5HE3 - chains B and G of the 3 polymer chains in the assembly; structure by X-ray diffraction, 2.74 A resolution.

# Chain B
Protein: Guanine nucleotide-binding protein G(I)/G(S)/G(T) subunit beta-1
Organism: Homo sapiens
Reference sequence: P62873 (GBB1_HUMAN); residues 2-340 here = UniProt positions 2-340
Sequence (339 residues; row label = number of the first residue in the row):
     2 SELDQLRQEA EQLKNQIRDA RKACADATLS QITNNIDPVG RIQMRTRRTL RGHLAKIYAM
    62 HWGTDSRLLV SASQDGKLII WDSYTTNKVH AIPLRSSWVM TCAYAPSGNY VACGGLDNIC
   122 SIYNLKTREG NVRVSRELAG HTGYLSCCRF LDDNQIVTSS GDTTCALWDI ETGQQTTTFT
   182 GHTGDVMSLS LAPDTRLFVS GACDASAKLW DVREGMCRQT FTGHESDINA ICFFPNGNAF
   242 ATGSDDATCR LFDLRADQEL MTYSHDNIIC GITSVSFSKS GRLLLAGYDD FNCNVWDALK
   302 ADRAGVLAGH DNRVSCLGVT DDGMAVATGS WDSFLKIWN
Curated features (UniProtKB/Swiss-Prot):
  - modified residue: Ser2 (N-acetylserine), His266 (Phosphohistidine)
  - natural variant: Leu30 (L30F: In MRD42; uncertain significance), Arg52 (R52G: In MRD42), Gly64 (G64V: In MRD42), Asp76 (D76E: In MRD42; D76G: In MRD42), Gly77 (G77S: In MRD42), Lys78 (K78R: In MRD42), Ile80 (I80N: In MRD42; I80T: In MRD42), His91 (H91R: In MRD42; uncertain significance), Ala92 (A92T: In MRD42), Pro94 (P94S: In MRD42), Leu95 (L95P: In MRD42), Arg96 (R96L: In MRD42), 5 further natural variant entries in UniProt

# Chain G
Protein: Guanine nucleotide-binding protein G(I)/G(S)/G(O) subunit gamma-2
Organism: Homo sapiens
Reference sequence: P59768 (GBG2_HUMAN); residue numbers follow UniProt; this construct covers 1-71
Sequence (71 residues; each row starts with the number of its first residue):
     1 MASNNTASIA QARKLVEQLK MEANIDRIKV SKAAADLMAY CEAHAKEDPL LTPVPASENP
    61 FREKKFFCAI L
Unresolved in the structure: 1-5, 64-71
Curated features (UniProtKB/Swiss-Prot):
  - modified residue: Ala2 (N-acetylalanine), Cys68 (Cysteine methyl ester)
  - lipidation: Cys68 (S-geranylgeranyl cysteine)

# Interface between chain B and chain G
Pairs across the interface (110):
  Glu3(B) with Ile9(G); Arg13(G), salt bridge
  Leu4(B) with Thr6(G); Ala7(G), hydrophobic; Ser8(G); Ile9(G); Ala12(G), hydrophobic
  Leu7(B) with Ile9(G); Ala12(G), hydrophobic; Arg13(G); Val16(G)
  Arg8(B) with Thr6(G), hydrogen bond (side chain-backbone); Ala7(G)
  Glu10(B) with Val16(G); Lys20(G)
  Ala11(B) with Leu15(G), hydrophobic; Val16(G); Leu19(G)
  Leu14(B) with Val16(G); Leu19(G), hydrophobic; Lys20(G)
  Lys15(B) with Leu19(G)
  Gln17(B) with Ala23(G)
  Ile18(B) with Leu19(G); Ala23(G), hydrophobic; Arg27(G)
  Ala21(B) with Arg27(G)
  Ala24(B) with Lys29(G)
  Cys25(B) with Arg27(G); Ile28(G), hydrogen bond (side chain-backbone); Lys29(G); Val30(G), hydrogen bond (backbone-backbone)
  Ala26(B) with Val30(G), hydrophobic
  Asp27(B) with Lys29(G); Val30(G); Ser31(G), hydrogen bond
  Ala28(B) with Val30(G); Ser31(G)
  Leu30(B) with Ala34(G), hydrophobic
  Ile33(B) with Ser31(G); Ala34(G), hydrophobic; Ala35(G); Met38(G)
  Thr34(B) with Met38(G)
  Ile37(B) with Met38(G), hydrophobic; Glu42(G)
  Val40(B) with Leu51(G), hydrophobic
  Ile43(B) with Leu50(G)
  Met45(B) with Leu50(G), hydrophobic
  Arg48(B) with Phe61(G); Arg62(G)
  Arg49(B) with Pro60(G); Phe61(G), hydrogen bond (side chain-backbone)
  Ser84(B) with Phe61(G)
  Tyr85(B) with Pro60(G); Phe61(G), hydrophobic
  Cys218(B) with Gln18(G), hydrogen bond (backbone-side chain); Glu22(G)
  Arg219(B) with Glu22(G)
  Gln220(B) with Glu22(G); Ile25(G)
  Thr221(B) with Glu22(G), hydrogen bond
  Phe235(B) with Leu37(G), hydrophobic; Tyr40(G), hydrophobic; Cys41(G), hydrophobic
  Pro236(B) with Tyr40(G)
  Asn237(B) with Leu37(G); Tyr40(G)
  Asp254(B) with Ala33(G); Leu37(G)
  Arg256(B) with Asp26(G); Arg27(G); Ile28(G), hydrogen bond (backbone-backbone); Lys32(G); Asp36(G), salt bridge
  Ala257(B) with Ile28(G); Ala33(G), hydrophobic
  Asp258(B) with Ile25(G); Arg27(G), salt bridge
  Gln259(B) with Val30(G)
  Leu261(B) with Val30(G), hydrophobic; Leu37(G), hydrophobic
  Ser279(B) with Asp48(G), hydrogen bond
  Lys280(B) with Tyr40(G); Glu47(G); Asp48(G), hydrogen bond (backbone-side chain)
  Ser281(B) with Tyr40(G); Cys41(G), hydrogen bond (backbone-side chain); His44(G); Ala45(G); Asp48(G), hydrogen bond; Leu51(G)
  Gly282(B) with Cys41(G)
  Arg283(B) with Cys41(G); Leu51(G)
  Leu284(B) with Leu50(G)
  Leu300(B) with Met38(G); Cys41(G), hydrophobic
  Asp323(B) with Pro49(G)
  Gly324(B) with Pro49(G); Leu50(G)
  Met325(B) with Pro49(G), hydrophobic; Leu50(G); Glu58(G); Pro60(G)
  Ala326(B) with Phe61(G), hydrophobic
  Val327(B) with Leu50(G), hydrophobic
  Ile338(B) with Phe61(G), hydrophobic
  Asn340(B) with Asn59(G), hydrogen bond; Phe61(G)
Other interface residues (no listed pair), chain B (61 interface residues in all): Arg22, Thr29, Ser67, Thr181, Ala240, Leu252, Val320
Other interface residues (no listed pair), chain G (46 interface residues in all): Lys14, Met21, Asn24, Val54

# In short
61 residues of chain B face 46 of chain G across their interface; the contacts include 13 hydrogen bonds and 3
salt bridges. Among the polar pairs are Glu3(B)-Arg13(G), Arg256(B)-Asp36(G) and Asp258(B)-Arg27(G).
Chain B is Guanine nucleotide-binding protein G(I)/G(S)/G(T) subunit beta-1 and chain G is Guanine
nucleotide-binding protein G(I)/G(S)/G(O) subunit gamma-2, both from Homo sapiens; the structure, Bovine GRK2
in complex with Gbetagamma subunits and CCG224411, was determined by X-ray diffraction, deposited together
with 5HE0, 5HE1 and 5HE2.
